Entry 6VJ7 (X-ray diffraction, 2.60 A resolution); this record covers chains A and D of the 4 polymer chains in the assembly.

== Chain A (and D) ==
Protein: Fe(3+)-Zn(2+) purple acid phosphatase
From: Phaseolus vulgaris
Notes: EC 3.1.3.2; chain D of this document is another copy of the same molecule, construct and numbering; everything in this record applies to it too
UniProtKB: P80366 (PPAF_PHAVU); residues 7-432 here correspond to UniProt positions 34-459 (UniProt number = residue number + 27)
Amino-acid sequence (426 residues; each row starts with the number of its first residue):
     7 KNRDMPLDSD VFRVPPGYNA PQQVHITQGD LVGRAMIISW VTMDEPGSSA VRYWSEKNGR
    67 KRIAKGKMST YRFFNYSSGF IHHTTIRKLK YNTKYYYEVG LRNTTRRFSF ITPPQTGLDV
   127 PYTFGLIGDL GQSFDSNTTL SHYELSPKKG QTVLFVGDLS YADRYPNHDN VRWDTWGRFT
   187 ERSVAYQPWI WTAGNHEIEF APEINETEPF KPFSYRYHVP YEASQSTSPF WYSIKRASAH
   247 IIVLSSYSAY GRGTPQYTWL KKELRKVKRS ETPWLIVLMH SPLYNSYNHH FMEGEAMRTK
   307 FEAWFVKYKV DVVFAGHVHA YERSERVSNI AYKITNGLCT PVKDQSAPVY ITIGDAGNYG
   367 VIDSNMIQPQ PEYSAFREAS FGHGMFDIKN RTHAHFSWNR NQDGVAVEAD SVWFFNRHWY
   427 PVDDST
Not modelled in the structure: 7, 432 (chain D: fully traced)
Covalent attachments: N-acetylglucosamine (NAG) linked to N109, N143, N396
Ion coordination: Fe ion: D135, D164, Y167, H325 (together with AMP-PNP); Zn2+: N201, H286 (together with AMP-PNP); Na+: H202, E205
Small-molecule neighbours: AMP-PNP (ANP; phosphoaminophosphonic acid-adenylate ester): D135, D164, Y167, N201, H202, H286, N294, H295, H296, F297, E299, H323, H325, Y365
UniProt features mapped onto this chain:
  - active site: H296 (Proton donor)
  - binding site (Fe cation): D135, D164, Y167, H325
  - binding site (Zn(2+)): D164, N201, H286, H323
  - glycosylation (N-linked (GlcNAc...) asparagine): N81, N109, N143, N211, N396
Reported in the primary citation:
  - catalytic residues: H202, H296 (by similarity / conservation)
  - specificity-determining residues: H295, Y365, G366, V367, D369 (from molecular simulation)

== How chain A and chain D interact ==
Contacting residue pairs (54; chain A residue first):
  I204(A) with G259(D)
  F206(A) with T233(D); P261(D), hydrophobic
  T213(A) with T233(D)
  T233(A) with F206(D); T213(D)
  Y253(A) with R258(D); T260(D)
  S254(A) with A255(D)
  A255(A) with S254(D); A255(D)
  R258(A) with Y253(D); H296(D); E299(D), salt bridge
  G259(A) with I204(D)
  T260(A) with Y253(D)
  P261(A) with F206(D), hydrophobic; P215(D), hydrophobic
  F297(A) with K339(D); I340(D), hydrophobic
  M298(A) with Y338(D); K339(D); I340(D), hydrophobic
  E299(A) with R258(D), salt bridge; K306(D), hydrogen bond (backbone-side chain)
  E301(A) with Y338(D); I340(D)
  A302(A) with A302(D); T305(D); K306(D)
  T305(A) with A302(D)
  K306(A) with E299(D), hydrogen bond (side chain-backbone)
  N335(A) with Y338(D), hydrogen bond
  Y338(A) with M298(D); E301(D); N335(D), hydrogen bond; C345(D), hydrogen bond (side chain-backbone)
  K339(A) with F297(D); M298(D)
  I340(A) with F297(D), hydrophobic; M298(D), hydrophobic; E301(D); C345(D); P347(D); Y379(D), hydrophobic
  T341(A) with P377(D); Y379(D)
  G343(A) with C345(D), hydrogen bond (backbone-side chain)
  C345(A) with Y338(D), hydrogen bond (backbone-side chain); I340(D); G343(D); C345(D), disulfide
  P377(A) with T341(D)
  Y379(A) with I340(D), hydrophobic
Also at the interface, not in a pair above, chain A (34 interface residues in all): P215, Y256, G257, T264, L344, T346, P347
Also at the interface, not in a pair above, chain D (35 interface residues in all): S252, Y256, T264, R304, T346
Cross-chain cystine bridges: C345(A)-C345(D)

== In short ==
34 residues of chain A face 35 of chain D across their interface; the contacts include 1 disulfide bond, 7
hydrogen bonds and 2 salt bridges. Polar contacts include R258(A)-E299(D), E299(A)-K306(D) and
N335(A)-Y338(D). Ligands of chain A: AMP-PNP. The paper reports catalytic residues H202(A) and H296(A);
specificity determinants H295(A), Y365(A) and G366(A) among others.
Chain A and chain D are both Fe(3+)-Zn(2+) purple acid phosphatase (Phaseolus vulgaris); the structure,
Crystal structure of red kidney bean purple acid phosphatase in complex with adenosine 5'-(beta,gamma
imido)triphosphate, was determined by X-ray diffraction together with 6PY9 from the same study.
